PDB entry 8R8B | X-ray diffraction, 1.81 A resolution | chains AAA and aaa

Chain AAA:
Molecule: Coatomer subunit beta'
From: Saccharomyces cerevisiae
UniProtKB: P41811 (COPB2_YEAST); residue numbers follow UniProt; this construct covers 1-304
Chain sequence (304 residues; row label = number of the first residue in the row):
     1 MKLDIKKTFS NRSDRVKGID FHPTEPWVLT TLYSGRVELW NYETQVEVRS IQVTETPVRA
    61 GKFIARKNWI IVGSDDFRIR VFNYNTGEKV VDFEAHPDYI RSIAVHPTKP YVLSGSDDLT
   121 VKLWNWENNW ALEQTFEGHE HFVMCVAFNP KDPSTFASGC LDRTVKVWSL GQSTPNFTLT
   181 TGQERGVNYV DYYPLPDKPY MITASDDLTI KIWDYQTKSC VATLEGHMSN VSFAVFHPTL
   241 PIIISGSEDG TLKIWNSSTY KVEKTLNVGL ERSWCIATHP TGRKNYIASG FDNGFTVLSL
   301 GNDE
Not modelled in the structure: 303-304

Chain aaa:
Molecule: Small ribosomal subunit protein mS37
UniProtKB: O75012 (MRP10_YEAST); residues 194-199 here correspond to UniProt positions 16-21 (UniProt number = residue number - 178)
Chain sequence (6 residues; numbered 194 to 199; the number before each row is that of its first residue):
   194 LKIKKP
Sequence notes: conflict Ile196 (Val18 in O75012)

Interface between chain AAA and chain aaa:
Pairs across the interface (20):
  Arg15(AAA) with Pro199(aaa), hydrogen bond (side chain-backbone)
  Lys17(AAA) with Pro199(aaa), hydrogen bond (side chain-backbone)
  Tyr33(AAA) with Lys198(aaa), hydrogen bond (side chain-backbone); Pro199(aaa)
  Arg59(AAA) with Lys197(aaa); Lys198(aaa), hydrogen bond (side chain-backbone); Pro199(aaa), hydrogen bond (side chain-backbone)
  Asp98(AAA) with Lys195(aaa), salt bridge
  Tyr99(AAA) with Lys195(aaa)
  Arg101(AAA) with Lys195(aaa); Ile196(aaa), hydrogen bond (side chain-backbone); Lys197(aaa), hydrogen bond (side chain-backbone)
  Asp117(AAA) with Lys195(aaa), salt bridge
  Phe142(AAA) with Lys195(aaa); Ile196(aaa)
  Met144(AAA) with Lys197(aaa)
  Leu161(AAA) with Lys197(aaa)
  Asn188(AAA) with Lys197(aaa), hydrogen bond
  Asp206(AAA) with Lys197(aaa), salt bridge
  Arg272(AAA) with Pro199(aaa)
Also at the interface, not in a pair above, chain AAA (15 interface residues in all): Trp274

In short:
15 residues of chain AAA and 5 residues of chain aaa are in contact, with 8 hydrogen bonds and 3 salt bridges.
Polar pairs include Asp98(AAA)-Lys195(aaa), Asp117(AAA)-Lys195(aaa) and Asp206(AAA)-Lys197(aaa).
Chain AAA is Coatomer subunit beta' (Saccharomyces cerevisiae) and chain aaa is Small ribosomal subunit
protein mS37; the structure, Wnt binding to COPalpha and COPBeta2 directs secretion on extracellular vesicles,
was determined by X-ray diffraction.
